Entry 9GJW (electron microscopy, 3.30 A resolution); this record covers chains C and X of the 15 polymer chains in the assembly.

# Chain C
Name: Origin recognition complex subunit 3
Source organism: Saccharomyces cerevisiae
UniProtKB: P54790 (ORC3_YEAST); residue numbers follow UniProt; this construct covers 1-616
Amino-acid sequence (616 residues; numbered 1 to 616; the number before each row is that of its first residue):
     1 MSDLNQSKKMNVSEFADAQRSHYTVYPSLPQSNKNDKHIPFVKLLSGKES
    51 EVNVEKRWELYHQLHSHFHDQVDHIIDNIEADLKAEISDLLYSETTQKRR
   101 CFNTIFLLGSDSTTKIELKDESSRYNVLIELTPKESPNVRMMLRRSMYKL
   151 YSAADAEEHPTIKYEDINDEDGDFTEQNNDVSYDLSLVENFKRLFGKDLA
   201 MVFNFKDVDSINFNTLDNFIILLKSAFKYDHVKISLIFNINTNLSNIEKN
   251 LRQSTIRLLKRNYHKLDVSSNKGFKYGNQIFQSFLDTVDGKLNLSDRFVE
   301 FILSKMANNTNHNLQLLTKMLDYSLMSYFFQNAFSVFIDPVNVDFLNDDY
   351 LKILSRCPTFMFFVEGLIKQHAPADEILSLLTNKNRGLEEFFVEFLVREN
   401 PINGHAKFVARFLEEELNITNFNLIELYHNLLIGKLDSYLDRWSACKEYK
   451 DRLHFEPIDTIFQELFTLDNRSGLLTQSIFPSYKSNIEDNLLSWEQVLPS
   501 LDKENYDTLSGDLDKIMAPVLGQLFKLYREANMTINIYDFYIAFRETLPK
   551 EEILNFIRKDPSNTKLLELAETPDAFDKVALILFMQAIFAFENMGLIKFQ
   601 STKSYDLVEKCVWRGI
Unresolved in the structure: 1-15, 28-35, 47-50, 158-182, 500-511
Swiss-Prot annotation at these positions:
  - modified residue: Ser2 (N-acetylserine)

# Chain X
Molecule: 42-nt DNA strand
Sequence (42 nucleotides; row label = number of the first residue in the row):
     8 CGATCGATCGATCGATCGATCGATCGATCGATCGATCGATCG

# Chain C / chain X interface
Contacting residue pairs (8):
  Lys134(C) - DA14(X)  salt bridge to the phosphate
  Pro137(C) - DG13(X)  phosphate contact
  Arg140(C) - DC12(X)  salt bridge to the phosphate
  Met141(C) - DC12(X)  phosphate contact
  Met141(C) - DG13(X)  phosphate contact
  Arg144(C) - DT11(X)  hydrogen bond to the phosphate
  Arg144(C) - DC12(X)  salt bridge to the phosphate
  Arg145(C) - DG13(X)  salt bridge to the phosphate
Interface residues without a listed pair, chain C (7 interface residues in all): Asn138

# Overview
The interface between chain C and chain X involves 7 residues on one side and 4 on the other; the contacts
include 1 hydrogen bond and 4 salt bridges. Among the polar pairs are Arg144(C)-DT11(X), Lys134(C)-DA14(X) and
Arg140(C)-DC12(X).
Here chain C is Origin recognition complex subunit 3 (Saccharomyces cerevisiae) and chain X is a 42-nt DNA
strand. Entry 9GJW (OCCM maturation intermediate stalled with an Arginine Finger mutation in Mcm2) was
determined by electron microscopy (same publication as 9GJP and 9GM5).
